PDB entry 6YAI | electron microscopy, 9.20 A resolution (very low resolution: no residue pairs are listed; an interface is given only as per-side residue counts) | chains A and B of the 14 polymer chains in the assembly

== Chain A (and B) ==
Protein: Clathrin heavy chain
Organism: Sus scrofa
Notes: chain B of this document is another copy of the same molecule, construct and numbering; everything in this record applies to it too
UniProtKB: C0MHR2 (C0MHR2_PIG); numbering as in UniProt (aligned over 1-1630)
Chain sequence (1630 residues; each row starts with the number of its first residue):
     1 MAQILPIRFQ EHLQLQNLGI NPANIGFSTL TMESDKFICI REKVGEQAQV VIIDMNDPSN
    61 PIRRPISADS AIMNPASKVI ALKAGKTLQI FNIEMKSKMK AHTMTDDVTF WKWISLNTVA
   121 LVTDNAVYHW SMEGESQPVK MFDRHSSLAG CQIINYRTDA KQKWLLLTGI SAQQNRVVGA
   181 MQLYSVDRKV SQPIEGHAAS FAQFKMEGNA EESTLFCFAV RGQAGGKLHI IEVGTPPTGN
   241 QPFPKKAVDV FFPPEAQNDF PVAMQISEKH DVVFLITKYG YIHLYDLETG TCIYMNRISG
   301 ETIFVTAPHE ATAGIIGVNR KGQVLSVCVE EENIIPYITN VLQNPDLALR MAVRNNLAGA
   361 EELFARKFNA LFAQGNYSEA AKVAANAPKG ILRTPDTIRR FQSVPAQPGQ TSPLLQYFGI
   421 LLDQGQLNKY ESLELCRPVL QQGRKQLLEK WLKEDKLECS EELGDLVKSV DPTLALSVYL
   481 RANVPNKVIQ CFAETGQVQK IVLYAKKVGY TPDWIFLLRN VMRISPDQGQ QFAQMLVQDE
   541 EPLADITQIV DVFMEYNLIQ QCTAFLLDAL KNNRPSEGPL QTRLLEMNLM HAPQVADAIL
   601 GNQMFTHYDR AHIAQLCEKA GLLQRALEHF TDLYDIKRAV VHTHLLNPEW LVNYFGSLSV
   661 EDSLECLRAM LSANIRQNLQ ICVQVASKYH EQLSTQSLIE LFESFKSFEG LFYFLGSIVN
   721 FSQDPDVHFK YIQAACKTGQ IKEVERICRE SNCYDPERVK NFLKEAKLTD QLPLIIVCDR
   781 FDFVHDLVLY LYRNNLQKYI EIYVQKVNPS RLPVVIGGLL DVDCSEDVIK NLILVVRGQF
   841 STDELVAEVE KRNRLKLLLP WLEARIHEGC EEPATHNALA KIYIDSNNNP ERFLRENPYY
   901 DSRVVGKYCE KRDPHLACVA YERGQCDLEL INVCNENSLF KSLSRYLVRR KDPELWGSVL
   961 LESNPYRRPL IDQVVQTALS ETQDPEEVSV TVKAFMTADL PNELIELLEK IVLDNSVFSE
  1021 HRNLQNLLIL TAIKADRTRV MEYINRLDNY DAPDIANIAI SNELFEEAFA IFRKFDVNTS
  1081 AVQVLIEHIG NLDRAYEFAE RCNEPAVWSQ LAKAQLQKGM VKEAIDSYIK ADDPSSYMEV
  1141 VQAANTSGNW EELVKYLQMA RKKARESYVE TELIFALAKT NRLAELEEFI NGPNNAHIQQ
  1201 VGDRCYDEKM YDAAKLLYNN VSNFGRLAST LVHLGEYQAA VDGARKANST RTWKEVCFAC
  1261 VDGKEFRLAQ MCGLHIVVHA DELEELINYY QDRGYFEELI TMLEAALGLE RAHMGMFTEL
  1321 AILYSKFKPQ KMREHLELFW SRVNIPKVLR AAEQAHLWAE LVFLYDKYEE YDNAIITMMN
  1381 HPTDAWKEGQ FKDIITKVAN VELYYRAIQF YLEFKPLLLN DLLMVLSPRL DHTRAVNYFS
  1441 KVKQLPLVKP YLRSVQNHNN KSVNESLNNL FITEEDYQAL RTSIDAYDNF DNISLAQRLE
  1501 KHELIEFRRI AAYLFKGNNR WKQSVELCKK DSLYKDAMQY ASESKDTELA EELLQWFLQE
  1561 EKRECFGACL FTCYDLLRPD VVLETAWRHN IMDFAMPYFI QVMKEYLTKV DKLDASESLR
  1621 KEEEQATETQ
Unresolved in the structure: 1-1247, 1627-1630 (chain B: 1-808, 1277-1630)

== Interface between chain A and chain B ==
At this resolution (9 A) residue pairs are not listed: 10 residues of chain A and 10 of chain B lie at the interface.

== Summary ==
Chain A and chain B each contribute 10 residues to their interface.
Chain A and chain B are both Clathrin heavy chain (Sus scrofa); the structure, Clathrin with bound beta2
appendage of AP2, was determined by electron microscopy.
